8H0Q - chains R and L of the 6 polymer chains in the assembly; structure by electron microscopy, 3.30 A resolution.

Chain R:
Name: Gastrin-releasing peptide receptor
From: Homo sapiens
UniProt: P30550 (GRPR_HUMAN); residues 1-384 here = UniProt positions 1-384
Chain sequence (384 residues; each row starts with the number of its first residue):
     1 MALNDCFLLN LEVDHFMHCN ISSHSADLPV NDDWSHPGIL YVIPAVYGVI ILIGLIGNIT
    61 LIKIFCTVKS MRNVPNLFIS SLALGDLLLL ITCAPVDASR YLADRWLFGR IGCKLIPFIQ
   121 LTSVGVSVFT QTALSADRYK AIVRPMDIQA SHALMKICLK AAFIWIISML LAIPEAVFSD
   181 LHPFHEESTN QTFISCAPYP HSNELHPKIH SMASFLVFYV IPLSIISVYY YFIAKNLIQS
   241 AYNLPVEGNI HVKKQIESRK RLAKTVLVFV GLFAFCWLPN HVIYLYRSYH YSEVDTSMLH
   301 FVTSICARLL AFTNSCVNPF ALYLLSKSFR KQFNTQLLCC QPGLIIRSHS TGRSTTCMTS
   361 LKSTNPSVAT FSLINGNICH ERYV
Not modelled in the structure: 1-41, 187-190, 342-384
Disulfide bonds: Cys113-Cys196
Differences from the reference sequence: engineered mutation Gln131 (Leu in P30550)
Curated features (UniProtKB/Swiss-Prot):
  - modified residue: Ser350 (Phosphoserine)
  - lipidation: Cys339 (S-palmitoyl cysteine)
  - glycosylation: Asn20 (N-linked (GlcNAc...) asparagine)
What the authors report for this chain:
  - specificity-determining residues: Phe193, Ser214
  - contacts within the chain: Phe184-Phe193
  - mutagenesis - V124A (3- to 6-fold), H281A (3- to 6-fold), F312A (3- to 6-fold): decreased signaling in response to GRP(14-27)
  - conformationally variable residues (loop rearrangement): Phe193

Chain L:
Name: GRP
Chain sequence (9 residues; each row starts with the number of its first residue):
    19 NHWAVGHLM

How chain R and chain L interact:
Residue-residue contacts (35):
  Cys93(R) - Met27(L)  hydrophobic
  Asp97(R) - Met27(L)
  Arg100(R) - Trp21(L)
  Arg100(R) - Val23(L)  hydrogen bond (side chain-backbone)
  Arg100(R) - Gly24(L)
  Tyr101(R) - Trp21(L)  hydrophobic
  Ala103(R) - His20(L)
  Asp104(R) - His20(L)  hydrogen bond (backbone-side chain)
  Arg105(R) - His20(L)
  Trp106(R) - His20(L)
  Pro117(R) - His25(L)
  Glu175(R) - His25(L)
  Phe193(R) - Asn19(L)
  Phe193(R) - Val23(L)  hydrophobic
  Ile194(R) - His20(L)
  Ser195(R) - His20(L)  hydrogen bond
  Pro198(R) - Gly24(L)
  Pro198(R) - His25(L)
  Trp277(R) - Met27(L)  hydrophobic
  Asn280(R) - Leu26(L)  hydrogen bond (side chain-backbone)
  Asn280(R) - Met27(L)
  Tyr284(R) - His25(L)
  Tyr284(R) - Leu26(L)
  Arg287(R) - Ala22(L)  hydrogen bond (side chain-backbone)
  Arg287(R) - Val23(L)
  Arg287(R) - Gly24(L)  hydrogen bond (side chain-backbone)
  Arg287(R) - His25(L)  hydrogen bond (side chain-backbone)
  Thr296(R) - Asn19(L)  hydrogen bond
  Thr296(R) - Trp21(L)
  His300(R) - Ala22(L)
  Phe301(R) - Trp21(L)  hydrophobic
  Arg308(R) - His25(L)
  Arg308(R) - Leu26(L)  hydrogen bond (side chain-backbone)
  Arg308(R) - Met27(L)  hydrogen bond (side chain-backbone)
  Ala311(R) - Met27(L)  hydrophobic
Other interface residues (no listed pair), chain R (30 interface residues in all): Gln120, Leu121, Val124, Glu186, Cys196, Ser214, Asp295
The authors on this interface:
  - interface residues, chain R: Cys93(R), Asp97(R), Arg100(R), Ala103(R), Pro117(R), Gln120(R), Val124(R), Glu175(R), Ser195(R), Trp277(R), Asn280(R), Arg287(R), His300(R), Phe301(R), Arg308(R)

Overview:
The interface between chain R and chain L involves 30 residues on one side and 9 on the other; the contacts
include 10 hydrogen bonds. Polar pairs include Arg100(R)-Val23(L), Asp104(R)-His20(L) and Ser195(R)-His20(L).
From the paper: V124A, H281A and F312A of chain R reduce signaling in response to GRP(14-27); interface
residues Cys93(R), Asp97(R) and Arg100(R) among others.
Here chain R is Gastrin-releasing peptide receptor (Homo sapiens) and chain L is GRP. Entry 8H0Q (Structure of
the GRP14-27-GRPR-Gq complex) was determined by electron microscopy together with 8H0P from the same study.
